6ZWX - chain A; structure by X-ray diffraction, 2.70 A resolution.

[Chain A]
Name: ATP-dependent RNA helicase HrpA
From: Escherichia coli (strain K12)
Notes: EC 3.6.4.13
Reference sequence: P43329 (HRPA_ECOLI); residue numbers follow UniProt; this construct covers 1-756
Amino-acid sequence (756 residues; row label = number of the first residue in the row):
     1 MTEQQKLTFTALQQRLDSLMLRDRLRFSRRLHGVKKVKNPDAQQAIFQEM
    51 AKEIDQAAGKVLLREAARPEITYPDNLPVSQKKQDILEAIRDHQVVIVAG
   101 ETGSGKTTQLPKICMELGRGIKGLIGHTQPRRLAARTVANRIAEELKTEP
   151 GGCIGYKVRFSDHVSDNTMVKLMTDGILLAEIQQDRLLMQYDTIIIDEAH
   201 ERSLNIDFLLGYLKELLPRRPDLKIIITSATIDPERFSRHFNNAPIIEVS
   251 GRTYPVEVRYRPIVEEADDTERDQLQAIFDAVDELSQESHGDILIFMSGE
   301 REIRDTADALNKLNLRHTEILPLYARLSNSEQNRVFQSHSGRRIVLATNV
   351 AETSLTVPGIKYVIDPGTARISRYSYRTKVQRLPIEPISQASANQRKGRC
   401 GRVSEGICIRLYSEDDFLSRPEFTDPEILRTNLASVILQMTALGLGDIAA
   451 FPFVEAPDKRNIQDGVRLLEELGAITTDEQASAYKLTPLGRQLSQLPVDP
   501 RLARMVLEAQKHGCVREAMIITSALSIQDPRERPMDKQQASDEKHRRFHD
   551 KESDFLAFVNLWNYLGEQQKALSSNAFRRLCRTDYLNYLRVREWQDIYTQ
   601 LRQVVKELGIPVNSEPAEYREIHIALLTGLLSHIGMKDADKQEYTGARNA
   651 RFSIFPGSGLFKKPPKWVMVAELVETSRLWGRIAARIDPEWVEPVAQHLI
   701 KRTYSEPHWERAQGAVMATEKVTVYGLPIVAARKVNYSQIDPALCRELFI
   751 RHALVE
Unresolved in the structure: 1-5, 265-269, 476-482, 712-714
Modified positions: Mse1 (selenomethionine); Mse20, Mse50, Mse115, Mse169, Mse173, Mse189, Mse297, Mse440, Mse505, Mse519, Mse535, Mse636, Mse669, Mse717 (selenomethionine; parent Met)
Curated features (UniProtKB/Swiss-Prot):
  - motif: Asp197 to His200 (DEAH box)
  - binding site (ATP): Gly100 to Thr107
Reported in the primary citation:
  - mutagenesis - K106A: decreased catalytic activity (citing earlier work)
  - mutagenesis - D305A: abolished binding to RNA
  - mutagenesis - D305A: abolished catalytic activity on RNA-stimulated ATPase
  - mutagenesis - D305A: abolished catalytic activity (helicase activities)

[In short]
Curated annotation (UniProt) lists 8 ATP-binding residues. The paper reports that K106A reduces catalytic
activity; D305A abolishes binding to RNA.
Chain A is ATP-dependent RNA helicase HrpA (Escherichia coli (strain K12)); the structure, Crystal structure
of E. coli RNA helicase HrpA, was determined by X-ray diffraction (same publication as 6ZWW and 7AKP).
